Entry 6F40 (electron microscopy, 3.70 A resolution); this record covers chains A and E of the 22 polymer chains in the assembly.

Chain A:
Molecule: DNA-directed RNA polymerase III subunit RPC1
Source organism: Saccharomyces cerevisiae (strain ATCC 204508 / S288c)
Notes: EC 2.7.7.6
Reference sequence: P04051 (RPC1_YEAST); numbering as in UniProt (aligned over 1-1460)
Amino-acid sequence (1460 residues; row label = number of the first residue in the row):
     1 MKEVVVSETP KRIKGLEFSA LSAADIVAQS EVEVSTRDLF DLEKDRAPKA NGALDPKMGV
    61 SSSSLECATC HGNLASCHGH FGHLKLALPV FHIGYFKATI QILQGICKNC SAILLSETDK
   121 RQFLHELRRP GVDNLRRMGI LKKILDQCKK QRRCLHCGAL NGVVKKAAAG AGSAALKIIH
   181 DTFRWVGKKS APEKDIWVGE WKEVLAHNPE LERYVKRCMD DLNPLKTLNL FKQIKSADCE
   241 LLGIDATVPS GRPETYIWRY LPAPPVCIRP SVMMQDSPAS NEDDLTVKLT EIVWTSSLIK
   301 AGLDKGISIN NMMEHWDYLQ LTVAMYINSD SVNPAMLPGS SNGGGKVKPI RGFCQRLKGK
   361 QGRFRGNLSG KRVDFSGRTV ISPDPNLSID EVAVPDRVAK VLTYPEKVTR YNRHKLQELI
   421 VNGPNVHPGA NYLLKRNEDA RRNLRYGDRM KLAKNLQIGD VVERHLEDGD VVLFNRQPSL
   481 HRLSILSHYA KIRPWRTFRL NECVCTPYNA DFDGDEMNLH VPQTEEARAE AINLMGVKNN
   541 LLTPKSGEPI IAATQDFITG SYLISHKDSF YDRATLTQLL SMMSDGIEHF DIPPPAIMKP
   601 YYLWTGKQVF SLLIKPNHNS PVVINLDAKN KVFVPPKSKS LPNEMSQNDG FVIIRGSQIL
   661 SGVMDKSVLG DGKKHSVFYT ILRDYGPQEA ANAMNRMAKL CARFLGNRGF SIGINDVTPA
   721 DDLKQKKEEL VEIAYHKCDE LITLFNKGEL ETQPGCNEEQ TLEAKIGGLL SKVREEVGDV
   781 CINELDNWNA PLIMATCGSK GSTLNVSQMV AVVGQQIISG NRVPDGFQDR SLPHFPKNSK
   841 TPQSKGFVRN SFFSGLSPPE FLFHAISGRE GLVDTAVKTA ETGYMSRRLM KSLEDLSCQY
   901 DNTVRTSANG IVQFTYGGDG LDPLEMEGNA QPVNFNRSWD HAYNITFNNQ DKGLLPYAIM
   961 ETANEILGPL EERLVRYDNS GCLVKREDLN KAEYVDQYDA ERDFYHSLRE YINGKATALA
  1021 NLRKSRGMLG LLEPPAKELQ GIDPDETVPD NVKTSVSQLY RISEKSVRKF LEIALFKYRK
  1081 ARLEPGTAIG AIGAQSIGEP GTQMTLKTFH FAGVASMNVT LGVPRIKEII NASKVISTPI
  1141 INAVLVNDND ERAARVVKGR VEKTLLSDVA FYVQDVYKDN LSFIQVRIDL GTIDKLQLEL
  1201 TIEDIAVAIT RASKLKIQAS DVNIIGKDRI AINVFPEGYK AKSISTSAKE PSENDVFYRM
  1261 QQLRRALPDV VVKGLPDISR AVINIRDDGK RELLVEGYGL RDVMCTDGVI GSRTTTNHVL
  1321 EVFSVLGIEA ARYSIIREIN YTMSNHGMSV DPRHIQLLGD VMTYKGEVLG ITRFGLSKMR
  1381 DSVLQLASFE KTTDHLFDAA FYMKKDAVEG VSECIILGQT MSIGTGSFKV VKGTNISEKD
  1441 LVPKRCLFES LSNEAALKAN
Unresolved in the structure: 1, 169-174, 335-347, 1101-1116, 1237-1252, 1451-1460
Metal / ion sites: Zn2+ site 1: Cys67, Cys70, His80; Zn2+ site 2: Cys107, Cys110, Cys154, Cys157
Curated features (UniProtKB/Swiss-Prot):
  - region: Pro858 to Glu870 (Bridging helix)
  - binding site (Zn(2+)): Cys67, Cys70, Cys77, His80, Cys107, Cys110, Cys154
  - binding site (Mg(2+)): Asp511, Asp513, Asp515
  - mutagenesis: Thr506 (T506I: Temperature-sensitive), Asn509 (N509Y: Temperature-sensitive), Asn518 (N518Q: Temperature-sensitive)

Chain E:
Molecule: DNA-directed RNA polymerases I, II, and III subunit RPABC1
Source organism: Saccharomyces cerevisiae (strain ATCC 204508 / S288c)
Reference sequence: P20434 (RPAB1_YEAST); numbering as in UniProt (aligned over 1-215)
Amino-acid sequence (215 residues; each row starts with the number of its first residue):
     1 MDQENERNIS RLWRAFRTVK EMVKDRGYFI TQEEVELPLE DFKAKYCDSM GRPQRKMMSF
    61 QANPTEESIS KFPDMGSLWV EFCDEPSVGV KTMKTFVIHI QEKNFQTGIF VYQNNITPSA
   121 MKLVPSIPPA TIETFNEAAL VVNITHHELV PKHIRLSSDE KRELLKRYRL KESQLPRIQR
   181 ADPVALYLGL KRGEVVKIIR KSETSGRYAS YRICM
Unresolved in the structure: 1

How chain A and chain E interact:
Contacting residue pairs (67; chain A residue first):
  Asn909(A) with Gln174(E)
  Gly910(A) with Gln174(E)
  Ile911(A) with Leu170(E), hydrophobic; Gln174(E), hydrogen bond (backbone-backbone); Leu175(E), hydrophobic; Pro176(E)
  Val912(A) with Pro176(E)
  Phe914(A) with Tyr168(E); Ser210(E); Tyr211(E)
  Gly918(A) with Ser205(E); Tyr208(E)
  Asp919(A) with Ser205(E), hydrogen bond
  Asn979(A) with Glu160(E); Lys197(E), hydrogen bond
  Ser980(A) with Glu160(E); Glu163(E)
  Ala992(A) with Arg207(E)
  Glu993(A) with Lys197(E), hydrogen bond (backbone-side chain)
  Val995(A) with Arg207(E); Ala209(E)
  Gln997(A) with Arg167(E), hydrogen bond; Tyr168(E)
  Asp999(A) with Arg207(E)
  Ala1000(A) with Ser205(E)
  Arg1301(A) with Ala138(E); Ala139(E)
  Met1304(A) with His147(E)
  Cys1305(A) with Arg14(E); Ala138(E), hydrogen bond (side chain-backbone); Val141(E), hydrophobic
  Asp1307(A) with Arg14(E), salt bridge
  Gly1311(A) with His147(E)
  Ser1312(A) with His146(E), hydrogen bond (side chain-backbone); His147(E); Glu148(E), hydrogen bond (backbone-backbone)
  Arg1313(A) with Glu148(E)
  Thr1314(A) with His147(E)
  Phe1323(A) with Gln179(E)
  Ser1324(A) with Pro183(E)
  Val1325(A) with Ile144(E); Pro183(E)
  Leu1326(A) with Ile144(E), hydrophobic; His147(E)
  Gly1327(A) with Pro183(E)
  Ile1328(A) with Ile178(E), hydrophobic; Asp182(E); Arg212(E)
  Glu1329(A) with Pro151(E); His153(E); Ile198(E); Arg200(E), salt bridge; Arg212(E), salt bridge
  Ala1330(A) with Leu149(E)
  Arg1332(A) with Arg200(E); Tyr208(E)
  Tyr1333(A) with Leu149(E), hydrophobic; Glu203(E)
  Arg1353(A) with Thr204(E), hydrogen bond
  Gln1356(A) with Ser202(E)
  Thr1363(A) with Arg212(E), hydrogen bond (backbone-side chain)
  Tyr1364(A) with Pro176(E); Arg177(E), hydrogen bond (backbone-backbone)
  Lys1365(A) with Arg177(E)
  Gly1366(A) with Arg177(E), hydrogen bond (backbone-backbone); Gln179(E)
  Glu1367(A) with Gln179(E)
Also at the interface, not in a pair above, chain A (48 interface residues in all): Asp133, Ala930, Gln931, Gly981, Tyr994, Thr1306, Thr1315, Ser1334
Also at the interface, not in a pair above, chain E (42 interface residues in all): Arg7, Val150, Ile154, Val184, Ile199

In short:
48 residues of chain A face 42 of chain E across their interface; the contacts include 12 hydrogen bonds and 3
salt bridges. Polar contacts include Asp1307(A)-Arg14(E), Glu1329(A)-Arg200(E) and Glu1329(A)-Arg212(E).
Here chain A is DNA-directed RNA polymerase III subunit RPC1 and chain E is DNA-directed RNA polymerases I,
II, and III subunit RPABC1, both from Saccharomyces cerevisiae (strain ATCC 204508 / S288c). Entry 6F40 (RNA
Polymerase III open complex) was determined by electron microscopy together with 6F41, 6F42 and 6F44 from the
same study.
